Entry 8IYP (X-ray diffraction, 1.65 A resolution); this record covers chain A.

# Chain A
Name: Serine palmitoyltransferase
Source organism: Sphingobacterium multivorum
Notes: EC 2.3.1.50
UniProt: A7BFV6 (A7BFV6_SPHMU); residue numbers follow UniProt; this construct covers 1-399
Chain sequence (399 residues; numbered 1 to 399; the number before each row is that of its first residue):
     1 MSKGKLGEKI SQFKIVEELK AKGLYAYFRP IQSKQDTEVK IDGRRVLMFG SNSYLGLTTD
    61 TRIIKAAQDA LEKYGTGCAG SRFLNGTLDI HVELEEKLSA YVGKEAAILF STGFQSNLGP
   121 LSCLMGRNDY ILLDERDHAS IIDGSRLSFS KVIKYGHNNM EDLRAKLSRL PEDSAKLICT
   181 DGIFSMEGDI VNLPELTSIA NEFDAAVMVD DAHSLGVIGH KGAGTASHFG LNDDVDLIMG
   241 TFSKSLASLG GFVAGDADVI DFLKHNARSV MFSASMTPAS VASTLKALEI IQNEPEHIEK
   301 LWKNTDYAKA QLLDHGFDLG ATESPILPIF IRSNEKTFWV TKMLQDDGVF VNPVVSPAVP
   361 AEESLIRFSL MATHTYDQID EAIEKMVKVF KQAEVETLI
Disordered / not traced: 1, 396-399
Ligand contacts: pyridoxyl-serine-5-monophosphate (PLS; [3-hydroxy-2-methyl-5-phosphonooxymethyl-pyridin-4-ylmethyl]-serine): N52, S81, T112, G113, F114, N117, H138, S140, D181, S185, D210, A212, H213, M239, T241, S243, K244, G250, M271, F272, S273, A274
UniProt features mapped onto this chain:
  - binding site (pyridoxal 5'-phosphate): G113, F114, H213, T241, S243
  - modified residue: K244 (N6-(pyridoxal phosphate)lysine)
From the paper describing this entry:
  - binding site for pyridoxyl-serine-5-monophosphate: N52, H138, D210
  - catalytic residues: K244 (proposed by the authors, not directly observed)

# In short
Ligands of chain A: pyridoxyl-serine-5-monophosphate. From UniProt: 5 pyridoxal 5'-phosphate-binding residues.
The paper reports the catalytic residue K244; a binding site for pyridoxyl-serine-5-monophosphate at N52, H138
and D210.
Chain A is Serine palmitoyltransferase (Sphingobacterium multivorum); the structure, Crystal structure of
serine palmitoyltransferase soaked in 190 mM D-serine solution, was determined by X-ray diffraction (same
publication as 8IYT).
